6XXE - chains A and H of the 16 polymer chains in the assembly; structure by electron microscopy, 3.49 A resolution.

== Chain A (and H) ==
Name: Uncharacterized protein
Source organism: Thermus thermophilus (strain HB27 / ATCC BAA-163 / DSM 7039)
Notes: chain H of this document is another copy of the same molecule, construct and numbering; everything in this record applies to it too
UniProt: Q72GL2 (Q72GL2_THET2); residues 1-111 here correspond to UniProt positions 6-116 (UniProt number = residue number + 5)
Sequence (111 residues; row label = number of the first residue in the row):
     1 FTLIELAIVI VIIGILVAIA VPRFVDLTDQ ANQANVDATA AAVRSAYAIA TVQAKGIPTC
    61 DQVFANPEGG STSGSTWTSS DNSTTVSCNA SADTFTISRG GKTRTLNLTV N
Disulfide bonds: C60-C88
Curated features (UniProtKB/Swiss-Prot):
  - modified residue: F1 (N-methylphenylalanine)
From the paper describing this entry:
  - contacts within the chain: D37-R104, D81-R99
  - self-association interface (contacts with another copy of this molecule); pairs are residue here / residue on that copy: E68-R23 (salt bridge)
  - post-translational modification sites: S73

== Interface between chain A and chain H ==
Pairs across the interface - 11 pairs, chain A then chain H:
  F1(A) with T2(H)
  E5(A) with L3(H)
  V9(A) with F1(H); L3(H), hydrophobic
  I12(A) with L6(H), hydrophobic
  I13(A) with F1(H), hydrophobic; L6(H), hydrophobic
  L16(A) with L6(H), hydrophobic
  R44(A) with G69(H)
  R104(A) with S80(H), hydrogen bond
  N107(A) with E68(H), hydrogen bond
Also at the interface, not in a pair above, chain A (10 interface residues in all): I8
Also at the interface, not in a pair above, chain H (8 interface residues in all): I10

== Summary ==
10 residues of chain A face 8 of chain H across their interface, with 2 hydrogen bonds. Polar contacts include
R104(A)-S80(H) and N107(A)-E68(H). From the paper: a modification site at S73(A); a self-association interface
involving E68(A).
Chain A and chain H are both Uncharacterized protein (Thermus thermophilus (strain HB27 / ATCC BAA-163 / DSM
7039)); the structure, CryoEM structure of the type IV pilin PilA5 from Thermus thermophilus, was determined
by electron microscopy together with 6XXD from the same study.
